Entry 3BOH (X-ray diffraction, 1.70 A resolution); this record covers chain A.

== Chain A ==
Protein: Cadmium-specific carbonic anhydrase
From: Thalassiosira weissflogii
Notes: EC 4.2.1.1; fragment: Domain 1, CDCA1-R1
Reference sequence: Q50EL4 (Q50EL4_THAWE); residues 27-222 here correspond to UniProt positions 1-196 (UniProt number = residue number - 26)
Amino-acid sequence (213 residues; numbered 10 to 222; the number before each row is that of its first residue):
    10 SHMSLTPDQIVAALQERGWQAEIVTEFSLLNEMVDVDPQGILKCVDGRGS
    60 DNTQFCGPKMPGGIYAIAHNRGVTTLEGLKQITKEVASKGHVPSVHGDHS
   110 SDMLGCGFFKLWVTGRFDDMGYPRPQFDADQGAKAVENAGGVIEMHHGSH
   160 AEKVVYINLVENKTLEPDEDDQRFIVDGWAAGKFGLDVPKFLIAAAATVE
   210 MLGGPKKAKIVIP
Differences from the reference sequence: expression tag (10-26)
Ion coordination: Cd2+: Cys53, His105, Cys115 (together with acetate ion)

== Summary ==
Cys53, His105 and Cys115 coordinate Cd2+.
Chain A is Cadmium-specific carbonic anhydrase (Thalassiosira weissflogii); the structure, Carbonic anhydrase
from marine diatom Thalassiosira weissflogii- cadmium bound domain 1 with acetate (CDCA1-R1), was determined
by X-ray diffraction together with 3BOB, 3BOC, 3BOE and 3BOJ from the same study.
